PDB entry 1UVQ | X-ray diffraction, 1.80 A resolution | chains A and C of the 3 polymer chains in the assembly

== Chain A ==
Molecule: HLA class II histocompatibility antigen
Source organism: Homo sapiens
UniProtKB: P01907 (HA25_HUMAN); residues 1-196 here correspond to UniProt positions 24-219 (UniProt number = residue number + 23)
Amino-acid sequence (197 residues; numbered 1 to 197; the number before each row is that of its first residue):
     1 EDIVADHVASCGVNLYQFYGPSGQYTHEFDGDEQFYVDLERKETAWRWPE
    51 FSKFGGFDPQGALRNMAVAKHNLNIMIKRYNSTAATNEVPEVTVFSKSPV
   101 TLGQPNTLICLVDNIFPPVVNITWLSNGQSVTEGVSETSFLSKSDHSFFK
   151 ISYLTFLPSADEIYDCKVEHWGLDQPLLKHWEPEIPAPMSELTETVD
Disordered / not traced: 1, 184-197
Disulfides: Cys110-Cys166
Covalently attached groups: N-acetylglucosamine (NAG) linked to Asn81, Asn121
Bound ions: Zn2+: Asp165, His180 (shared with 2 residues of chain B)
Small-molecule neighbours: glycine (GLY): Leu111, Asp113, Lys143, Phe149
From the paper describing this entry:
  - conformationally variable residues: Ala45 to Lys53

== Chain C ==
Molecule: Orexin
Source organism: Homo sapiens
UniProtKB: O43612 (OREX_HUMAN); residues 1-12 carry their UniProt numbers (12 of 33 residues fall inside the UniProt entry; the rest is not from it)
Amino-acid sequence (33 residues; each row starts with the number of its first residue; numbers below 1 keep their minus sign (Glu-4 is residue -4)):
    -4 EGRDSMNLPSTKVSWAAVGGGGSLVPRGSGGGG
Disordered / not traced: -4 to 0, 21-28

== How chain A and chain C interact ==
Pairs across the interface (45):
  Cys11(A) - Ser5(C)
  Cys11(A) - Thr6(C)  hydrogen bond (backbone-side chain)
  Gly12(A) - Thr6(C)
  Asn14(A) - Val8(C)
  Tyr25(A) - Ser5(C)  hydrogen bond
  His27(A) - Pro4(C)
  His27(A) - Ser5(C)
  Gln34(A) - Leu3(C)
  Phe35(A) - Leu3(C)  hydrophobic
  Phe54(A) - Leu3(C)
  Gly55(A) - Met1(C)
  Gly56(A) - Met1(C)  hydrogen bond (backbone-backbone)
  Gly56(A) - Asn2(C)
  Gly56(A) - Leu3(C)  hydrogen bond (backbone-backbone)
  Phe57(A) - Asn2(C)  hydrogen bond (backbone-side chain)
  Phe57(A) - Leu3(C)
  Phe57(A) - Ser5(C)
  Asn65(A) - Thr6(C)  hydrogen bond (side chain-backbone)
  Asn65(A) - Lys7(C)
  Asn65(A) - Val8(C)  hydrogen bond (side chain-backbone)
  Val68(A) - Val8(C)
  Val68(A) - Ser9(C)
  Val68(A) - Trp10(C)  hydrophobic
  His71(A) - Trp10(C)  hydrogen bond
  His71(A) - Ala11(C)
  Asn72(A) - Val8(C)
  Asn72(A) - Ser9(C)  hydrogen bond (side chain-backbone)
  Asn72(A) - Trp10(C)
  Asn72(A) - Ala11(C)  hydrogen bond (side chain-backbone)
  Ile75(A) - Ala11(C)
  Ile75(A) - Ala12(C)
  Ile75(A) - Val13(C)  hydrophobic
  Ile77(A) - Leu19(C)  hydrophobic
  Lys78(A) - Gly16(C)
  Lys78(A) - Gly17(C)  hydrogen bond (side chain-backbone)
  Lys78(A) - Ser18(C)  hydrogen bond (backbone-backbone)
  Lys78(A) - Leu19(C)
  Arg79(A) - Ala12(C)  hydrogen bond (side chain-backbone)
  Arg79(A) - Gly15(C)
  Arg79(A) - Gly16(C)
  Asn81(A) - Gly17(C)
  Asn81(A) - Ser18(C)  hydrogen bond (side chain-backbone)
  Asn81(A) - Val20(C)
  Ser82(A) - Leu19(C)
  Ser82(A) - Val20(C)  hydrogen bond (side chain-backbone)
Also at the interface, not in a pair above, chain A (22 interface residues in all): Asp58

== In short ==
22 residues of chain A face 19 of chain C across their interface; the contacts include 15 hydrogen bonds.
Among the polar pairs are Cys11(A)-Thr6(C), Tyr25(A)-Ser5(C) and Phe57(A)-Asn2(C). Ligands of chain A:
glycine. N-acetylglucosamine is covalently linked to Asn81(A) and Asn121(A). Asp165(A) and His180(A)
coordinate Zn2+. The paper reports conformational variability at Ala45(A).
Chain A is HLA class II histocompatibility antigen and chain C is Orexin, both from Homo sapiens; the
structure, Crystal structure of HLA-DQ0602 in complex with a hypocretin peptide, was determined by X-ray
diffraction.
